6QIY - chain A; structure by X-ray diffraction, 1.50 A resolution.

# Chain A
Protein: Subtilisin-chymotrypsin inhibitor-2A
From: Hordeum vulgare
UniProtKB: P01053 (ICI2_HORVU); residues 2-66 here correspond to UniProt positions 20-84 (UniProt number = residue number + 18)
Amino-acid sequence (65 residues; numbered 2 to 66; the number before each row is that of its first residue):
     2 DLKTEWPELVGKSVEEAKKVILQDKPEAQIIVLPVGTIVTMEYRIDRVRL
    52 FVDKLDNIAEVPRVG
Sequence notes: conflict Asp-2 (Asn20 in P01053), Glu-61 (Gln79 in P01053)
Curated features (UniProtKB/Swiss-Prot):
  - site: Met-42, Glu-43 (Reactive bond)
Reported in the primary citation:
  - mutagenesis - I59A: decreased stability

# Overview
From the paper: I59A reduces stability.
Chain A is Subtilisin-chymotrypsin inhibitor-2A (Hordeum vulgare); the structure, CI-2, conformation 1, was
determined by X-ray diffraction, deposited together with 6QIZ.
